PDB entry 3X1U | X-ray diffraction, 3.25 A resolution | chains J and G of the 10 polymer chains in the assembly

Chain J:
Molecule: 146-nt DNA strand
Sequence (146 nucleotides; numbered 147 to 292; the number before each row is that of its first residue):
   147 ATCAATATCCACCTGCAGATTCTACCAAAAGTGTATTTGGAAACTGCTCC
   197 ATCAAAAGGCATGTTCAGCTGAATTCAGCTGAACATGCCTTTTGATGGAG
   247 CAGTTTCCAAATACACTTTTGGTAGAATCTGCAGGTGGATATTGAT

Chain G:
Protein: Histone H2A
Source organism: Mus musculus
Reference sequence: Q8CGP4 (Q8CGP4_MOUSE); residues 1-128 here correspond to UniProt positions 2-129 (UniProt number = residue number + 1)
Sequence (128 residues; numbered 1 to 128; the number before each row is that of its first residue):
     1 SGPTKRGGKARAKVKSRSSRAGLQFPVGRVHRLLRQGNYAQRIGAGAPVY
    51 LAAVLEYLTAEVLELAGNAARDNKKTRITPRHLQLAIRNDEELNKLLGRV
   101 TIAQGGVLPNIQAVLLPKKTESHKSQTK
Unresolved in the structure: 1-10, 120-128

How chain J and chain G interact:
Residue-residue contacts (15):
  DA175(J) - Arg32(G)  phosphate contact
  DA176(J) - Arg29(G)  phosphate contact
  DA176(J) - Arg32(G)  salt bridge to the phosphate
  DG177(J) - Val14(G)  phosphate contact
  DG177(J) - Ser16(G)  phosphate contact
  DG177(J) - Arg17(G)  salt bridge to the phosphate
  DG177(J) - Gly28(G)  phosphate contact
  DT178(J) - Ala12(G)  phosphate contact
  DT178(J) - Val14(G)  phosphate contact
  DT178(J) - Lys15(G)  hydrogen bond to the phosphate
  DT178(J) - Arg20(G)  salt bridge to the phosphate
  DG179(J) - Ala12(G)  phosphate contact
  DG179(J) - Lys13(G)  salt bridge to the phosphate
  DG185(J) - Gln41(G)  phosphate contact
  DG185(J) - Arg42(G)  sugar contact
Also at the interface, not in a pair above, chain J (10 interface residues in all): DA157, DC158, DT167, DT184
Also at the interface, not in a pair above, chain G (15 interface residues in all): Ser18, Lys74, Arg77

In short:
Chain J and chain G form an interface of 10 and 15 residues respectively, with 1 hydrogen bond and 4 salt
bridges. Among the polar pairs are DT178(J)-Lys15(G), DA176(J)-Arg32(G) and DG177(J)-Arg17(G).
Chain J is a 146-nt DNA strand and chain G is Histone H2A (Mus musculus); the structure, Crystal structure of
nucleosome core particle in the presence of histone variants involved in reprogramming, was determined by
X-ray diffraction, deposited together with 3X1S, 3X1T and 3X1V.
